Entry 1YNN (X-ray diffraction, 3.30 A resolution); this record covers chains J and K of the 6 polymer chains in the assembly.

[Chain J]
Protein: DNA-directed RNA polymerase beta' chain
Organism: Thermus aquaticus
Notes: EC 2.7.7.6
UniProtKB: Q9KWU6 (RPOC_THEAQ); numbering as in UniProt (aligned over 1-1524)
Sequence (1524 residues; numbered 1 to 1524; the number before each row is that of its first residue):
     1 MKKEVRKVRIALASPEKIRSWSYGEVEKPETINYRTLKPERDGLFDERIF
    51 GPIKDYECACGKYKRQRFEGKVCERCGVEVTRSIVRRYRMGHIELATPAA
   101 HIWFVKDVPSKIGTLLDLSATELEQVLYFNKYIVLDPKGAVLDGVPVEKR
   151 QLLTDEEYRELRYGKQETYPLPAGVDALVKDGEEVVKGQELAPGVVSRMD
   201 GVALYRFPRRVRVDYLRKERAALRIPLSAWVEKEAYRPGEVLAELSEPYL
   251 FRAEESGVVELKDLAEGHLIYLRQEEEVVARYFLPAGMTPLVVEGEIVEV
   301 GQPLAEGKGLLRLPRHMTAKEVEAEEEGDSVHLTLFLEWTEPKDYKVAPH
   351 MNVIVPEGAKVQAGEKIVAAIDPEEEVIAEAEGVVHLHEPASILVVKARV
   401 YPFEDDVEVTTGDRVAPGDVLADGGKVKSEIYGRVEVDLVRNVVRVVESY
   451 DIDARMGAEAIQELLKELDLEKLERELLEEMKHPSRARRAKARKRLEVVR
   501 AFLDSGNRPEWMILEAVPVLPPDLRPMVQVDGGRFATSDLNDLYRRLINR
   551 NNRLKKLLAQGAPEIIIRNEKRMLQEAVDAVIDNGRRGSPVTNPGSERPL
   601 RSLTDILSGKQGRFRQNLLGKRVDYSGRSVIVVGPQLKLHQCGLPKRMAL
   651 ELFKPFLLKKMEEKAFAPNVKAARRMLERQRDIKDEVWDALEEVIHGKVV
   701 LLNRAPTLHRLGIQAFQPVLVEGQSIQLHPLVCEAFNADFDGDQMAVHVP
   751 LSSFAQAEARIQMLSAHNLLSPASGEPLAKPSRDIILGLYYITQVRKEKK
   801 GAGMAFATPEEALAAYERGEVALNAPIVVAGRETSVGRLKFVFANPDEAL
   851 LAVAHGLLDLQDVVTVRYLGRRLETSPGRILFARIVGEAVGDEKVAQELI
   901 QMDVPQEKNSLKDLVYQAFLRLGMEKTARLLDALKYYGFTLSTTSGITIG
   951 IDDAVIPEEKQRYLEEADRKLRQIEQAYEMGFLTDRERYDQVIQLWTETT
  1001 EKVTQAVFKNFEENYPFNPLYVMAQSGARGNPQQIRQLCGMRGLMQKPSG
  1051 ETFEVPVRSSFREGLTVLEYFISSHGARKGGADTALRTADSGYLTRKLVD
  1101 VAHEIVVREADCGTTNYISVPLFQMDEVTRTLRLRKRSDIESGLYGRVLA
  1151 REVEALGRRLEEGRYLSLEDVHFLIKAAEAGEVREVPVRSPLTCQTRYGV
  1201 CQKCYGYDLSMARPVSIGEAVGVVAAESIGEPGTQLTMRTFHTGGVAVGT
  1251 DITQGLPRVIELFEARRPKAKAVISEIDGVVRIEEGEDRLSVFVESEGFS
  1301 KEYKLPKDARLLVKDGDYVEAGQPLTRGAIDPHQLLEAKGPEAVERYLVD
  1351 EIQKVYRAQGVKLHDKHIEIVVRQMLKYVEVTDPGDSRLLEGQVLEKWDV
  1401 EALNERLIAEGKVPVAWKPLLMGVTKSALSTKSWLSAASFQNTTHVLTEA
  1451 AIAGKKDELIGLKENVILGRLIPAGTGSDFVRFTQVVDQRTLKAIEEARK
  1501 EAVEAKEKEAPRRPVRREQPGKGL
Not modelled in the structure: 1-1252, 1502-1524
Curated features (UniProtKB/Swiss-Prot):
  - binding site (Zn(2+)): Cys58, Cys60, Cys73, Cys76, Cys1112, Cys1194, Cys1201, Cys1204
  - binding site (Mg(2+)): Asp739, Asp741, Asp743

[Chain K]
Protein: DNA-directed RNA polymerase omega chain
Organism: Thermus aquaticus
Notes: EC 2.7.7.6
UniProtKB: Q9EVV4 (RPOZ_THEAQ); residues 1-99 here correspond to UniProt positions 0-98 (UniProt number = residue number - 1)
Sequence (99 residues; numbered 1 to 99; the number before each row is that of its first residue):
     1 MAEPGIDKLFGMVDSKYRLTVVVAKRAQQLLRHRFKNTVLEPEERPKMRT
    51 LEGLYDDPNAVTWAMKELLTGRLFFGENLVPEDRLQKEMERLYPTEEEA
Not modelled in the structure: 96-99

[How chain J and chain K interact]
Contacting residue pairs (32; chain J residue first):
  Gly1475(J) with Tyr17(K)
  Thr1476(J) with Thr20(K); Val21(K)
  Phe1480(J) with Asp14(K); Arg18(K), hydrogen bond (backbone-side chain); Glu77(K)
  Val1481(J) with Tyr17(K); Arg18(K); Val21(K), hydrophobic; Glu77(K)
  Arg1482(J) with Lys25(K)
  Phe1483(J) with Lys25(K); Glu77(K)
  Thr1484(J) with Arg18(K); Val21(K); Val22(K); Lys25(K), hydrogen bond (backbone-side chain); Gly76(K); Glu77(K)
  Gln1485(J) with Lys25(K); Phe75(K); Gly76(K), hydrogen bond (backbone-backbone)
  Val1486(J) with Val22(K), hydrophobic; Lys25(K); Arg26(K); Gln29(K), hydrogen bond (backbone-side chain); Phe74(K)
  Val1487(J) with Leu73(K); Phe74(K), hydrogen bond (backbone-backbone)
  Asp1488(J) with Arg26(K); Val39(K)
  Leu1492(J) with Phe74(K), hydrophobic
Also at the interface, not in a pair above, chain J (14 interface residues in all): Asp1479, Gln1489
Also at the interface, not in a pair above, chain K (19 interface residues in all): Ser15, Asn37, Arg72, Val80

[Summary]
Chain J and chain K form an interface of 14 and 19 residues respectively, with 5 hydrogen bonds. Polar
contacts include Phe1480(J)-Arg18(K), Thr1484(J)-Lys25(K) and Val1486(J)-Gln29(K). Curated annotation
(UniProt) lists 8 Zn2+-binding residues and 3 Mg2+-binding residues on chain J.
Here chain J is DNA-directed RNA polymerase beta' chain and chain K is DNA-directed RNA polymerase omega
chain, both from Thermus aquaticus. Entry 1YNN (Taq RNA polymerase-rifampicin complex) was determined by X-ray
diffraction together with 1YNJ from the same study.
